PDB entry 9GB2 | electron microscopy, 3.43 A resolution | chains A and M of the 42 polymer chains in the assembly

== Chain A ==
Molecule: gp65 - Triplex 1a protein
Source organism: Clostridioides difficile
Reference sequence: J9QE72 (J9QE72_9CAUD); residue numbers follow UniProt; this construct covers 1-378
Amino-acid sequence (378 residues; each row starts with the number of its first residue):
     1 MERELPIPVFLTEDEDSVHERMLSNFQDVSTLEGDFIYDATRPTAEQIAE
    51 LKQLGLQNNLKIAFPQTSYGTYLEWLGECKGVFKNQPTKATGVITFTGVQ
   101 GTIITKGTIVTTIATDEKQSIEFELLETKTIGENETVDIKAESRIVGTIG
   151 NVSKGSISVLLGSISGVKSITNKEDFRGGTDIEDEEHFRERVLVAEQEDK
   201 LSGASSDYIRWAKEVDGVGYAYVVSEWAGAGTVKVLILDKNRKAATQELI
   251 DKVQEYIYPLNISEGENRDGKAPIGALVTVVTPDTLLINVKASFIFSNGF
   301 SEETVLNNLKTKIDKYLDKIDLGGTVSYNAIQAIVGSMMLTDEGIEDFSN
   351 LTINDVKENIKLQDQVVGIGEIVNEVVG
Disordered / not traced: 1

== Chain M ==
Molecule: gp66 - Triplex 2 protein
Source organism: Clostridioides difficile
Reference sequence: J9QE20 (J9QE20_9CAUD); residues 1-209 here = UniProt positions 1-209
Amino-acid sequence (209 residues; row label = number of the first residue in the row):
     1 MIASKKGKEMLLTLSPIYEQSIIMQSLYEAIGSEFDNLELLDEEIELQLF
    51 PQSATWGLGFWENRVGLITNLDEDMETRRRKVIAKLQSKYIMTPKRMSMI
   101 LQSYTGANIKINENISPYTFGVELTSTQGFPKDLEDLYKRVNVIKPSHLA
   151 VSYKLVSLLKSKTYFAQTAIMSEEITIYPYTSKEVKASVKAKFALAHNMS
   201 SETLTVYPR
Disordered / not traced: 158-209

== Chain A / chain M interface ==
Pairs across the interface (70; chain A residue first):
  F36(A) - Y18(M)
  D39(A) - L14(M)
  D39(A) - Y18(M)  hydrogen bond
  D39(A) - Y28(M)  hydrogen bond (backbone-side chain)
  A40(A) - Y28(M)  hydrogen bond (backbone-side chain)
  P43(A) - M10(M)
  P43(A) - L14(M)  hydrophobic
  P43(A) - Y28(M)
  T44(A) - M10(M)
  T44(A) - I31(M)
  T44(A) - F35(M)
  Q47(A) - K6(M)
  Q47(A) - M10(M)
  Q47(A) - F35(M)
  I48(A) - F35(M)  hydrophobic
  G55(A) - D42(M)
  L56(A) - D42(M)
  N59(A) - D42(M)  hydrogen bond
  N59(A) - E46(M)
  N59(A) - L49(M)
  I62(A) - L49(M)  hydrophobic
  I62(A) - F50(M)
  Y72(A) - F50(M)
  W75(A) - F50(M)  hydrophobic
  W75(A) - Q52(M)  hydrogen bond
  W75(A) - S53(M)
  L76(A) - F50(M)  hydrophobic
  E78(A) - Q52(M)  hydrogen bond
  E78(A) - Q87(M)  hydrogen bond (backbone-side chain)
  C79(A) - P51(M)
  C79(A) - L86(M)
  C79(A) - Q87(M)
  K80(A) - Y90(M)
  K80(A) - R96(M)  hydrogen bond (backbone-side chain)
  G81(A) - Q87(M)
  G81(A) - R96(M)  hydrogen bond (backbone-side chain)
  G81(A) - M99(M)
  A195(A) - Y90(M)  hydrogen bond (backbone-side chain)
  L201(A) - I91(M)
  W211(A) - I91(M)  hydrophobic
  E226(A) - Y118(M)  hydrogen bond
  A230(A) - P117(M)
  A230(A) - Y118(M)
  G231(A) - Y118(M)  hydrogen bond (backbone-side chain)
  Y258(A) - E113(M)
  I262(A) - E113(M)
  E264(A) - K110(M)
  N267(A) - P94(M)
  N267(A) - K95(M)
  N267(A) - S98(M)  hydrogen bond
  N267(A) - I111(M)  hydrogen bond (side chain-backbone)
  R268(A) - T93(M)  hydrogen bond (backbone-side chain)
  R268(A) - P94(M)
  R268(A) - K95(M)  hydrogen bond (backbone-backbone)
  R268(A) - E113(M)  salt bridge
  D269(A) - T93(M)
  D269(A) - K95(M)
  G270(A) - T93(M)  hydrogen bond (backbone-side chain)
  K271(A) - I91(M)
  A272(A) - T93(M)  hydrogen bond (backbone-side chain)
  A272(A) - P94(M)
  P273(A) - M92(M)
  P273(A) - T93(M)
  I274(A) - M92(M)  hydrogen bond (backbone-backbone)
  I274(A) - T93(M)
  I274(A) - P94(M)
  I274(A) - F120(M)  hydrophobic
  I274(A) - P146(M)
  I274(A) - L149(M)
  G275(A) - L149(M)
Other interface residues (no listed pair), chain A (43 interface residues in all): T41, N58, A63, V82, F83, E196, Q197
Other interface residues (no listed pair), chain M (39 interface residues in all): I17, L27, I83, K89, M97, I109

== Overview ==
43 residues of chain A face 39 of chain M across their interface; the contacts include 19 hydrogen bonds and 1
salt bridge. Polar pairs include R268(A)-E113(M), D39(A)-Y18(M) and D39(A)-Y28(M).
Here chain A is gp65 - Triplex 1a protein and chain M is gp66 - Triplex 2 protein, both from Clostridioides
difficile. Entry 9GB2 (Extended phiCD508 baseplate) was determined by electron microscopy (same publication as
9G8S, 9GB0, 9GB1, 9GB5 and 9GB7).
